Entry 5YVZ (X-ray diffraction, 1.60 A resolution); this record covers chain A.

[Chain A]
Protein: Uncharacterized protein KdoO
Organism: Methylacidiphilum infernorum (isolate V4)
UniProtKB: B3DUR4 (B3DUR4_METI4); residues 1-305 here = UniProt positions 1-305
Sequence (318 residues; each row starts with the number of its first residue):
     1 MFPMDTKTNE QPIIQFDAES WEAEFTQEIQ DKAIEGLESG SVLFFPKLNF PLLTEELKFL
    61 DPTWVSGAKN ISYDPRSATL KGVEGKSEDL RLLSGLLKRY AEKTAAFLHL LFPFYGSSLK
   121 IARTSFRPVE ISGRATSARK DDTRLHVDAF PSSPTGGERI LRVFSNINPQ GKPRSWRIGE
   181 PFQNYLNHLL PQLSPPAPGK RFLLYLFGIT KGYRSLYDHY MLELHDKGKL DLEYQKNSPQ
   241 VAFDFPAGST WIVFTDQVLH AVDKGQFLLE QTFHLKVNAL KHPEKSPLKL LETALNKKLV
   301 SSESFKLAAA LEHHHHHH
Not modelled in the structure: 1-10, 67-69, 308-318
Sequence notes: expression tag (306-318)
Ion coordination: Fe ion: His146, Asp148, His260 (together with 2-oxoglutaric acid)
Ligand contacts: 2-oxoglutaric acid (AKG): Arg127, Ile131, Asp142, His146, Asp148, Arg162, Phe164, Arg174, Trp176, Thr255, His260, Val262, Leu268
From the paper describing this entry:
  - Fe ion coordination: His146, Asp148, His260
  - binding site for 2-oxoglutaric acid: Arg127, Arg162, Arg174, Trp176
  - mutagenesis - R127A, R162A, W176A, H225A: decreased catalytic activity
  - mutagenesis - R174A: abolished catalytic activity
  - catalytic residues: His225 (proposed by the authors, not directly observed)

[In short]
Ligands of chain A: 2-oxoglutaric acid. His146, Asp148 and His260 form the Fe ion site. The paper reports the
catalytic residue His225; R127A, R162A and W176A, among others, reduce catalytic activity; 5 substitutions
were tested in all.
Chain A is Uncharacterized protein KdoO (Methylacidiphilum infernorum (isolate V4)); the structure, Crystal
structure of the Kdo hydroxylase KdoO, a non-heme Fe(II) alphaketoglutarate dependent dioxygenase in complex
with ..., was determined by X-ray diffraction (same publication as 5YKA, 5YW0 and 6A2E).
